6JBQ - chains D and F of the 9 polymer chains in the assembly; structure by electron microscopy, 4.02 A resolution (low resolution: residue-level contacts below are approximate; hydrogen-bond / salt-bridge calls are withheld).

[Chain D]
Protein: DNA-directed RNA polymerase subunit beta'
From: Escherichia coli (strain K12)
Notes: EC 2.7.7.6
UniProt: P0A8T7 (RPOC_ECOLI); numbering as in UniProt (aligned over 1-1407)
Sequence (1416 residues; row label = number of the first residue in the row):
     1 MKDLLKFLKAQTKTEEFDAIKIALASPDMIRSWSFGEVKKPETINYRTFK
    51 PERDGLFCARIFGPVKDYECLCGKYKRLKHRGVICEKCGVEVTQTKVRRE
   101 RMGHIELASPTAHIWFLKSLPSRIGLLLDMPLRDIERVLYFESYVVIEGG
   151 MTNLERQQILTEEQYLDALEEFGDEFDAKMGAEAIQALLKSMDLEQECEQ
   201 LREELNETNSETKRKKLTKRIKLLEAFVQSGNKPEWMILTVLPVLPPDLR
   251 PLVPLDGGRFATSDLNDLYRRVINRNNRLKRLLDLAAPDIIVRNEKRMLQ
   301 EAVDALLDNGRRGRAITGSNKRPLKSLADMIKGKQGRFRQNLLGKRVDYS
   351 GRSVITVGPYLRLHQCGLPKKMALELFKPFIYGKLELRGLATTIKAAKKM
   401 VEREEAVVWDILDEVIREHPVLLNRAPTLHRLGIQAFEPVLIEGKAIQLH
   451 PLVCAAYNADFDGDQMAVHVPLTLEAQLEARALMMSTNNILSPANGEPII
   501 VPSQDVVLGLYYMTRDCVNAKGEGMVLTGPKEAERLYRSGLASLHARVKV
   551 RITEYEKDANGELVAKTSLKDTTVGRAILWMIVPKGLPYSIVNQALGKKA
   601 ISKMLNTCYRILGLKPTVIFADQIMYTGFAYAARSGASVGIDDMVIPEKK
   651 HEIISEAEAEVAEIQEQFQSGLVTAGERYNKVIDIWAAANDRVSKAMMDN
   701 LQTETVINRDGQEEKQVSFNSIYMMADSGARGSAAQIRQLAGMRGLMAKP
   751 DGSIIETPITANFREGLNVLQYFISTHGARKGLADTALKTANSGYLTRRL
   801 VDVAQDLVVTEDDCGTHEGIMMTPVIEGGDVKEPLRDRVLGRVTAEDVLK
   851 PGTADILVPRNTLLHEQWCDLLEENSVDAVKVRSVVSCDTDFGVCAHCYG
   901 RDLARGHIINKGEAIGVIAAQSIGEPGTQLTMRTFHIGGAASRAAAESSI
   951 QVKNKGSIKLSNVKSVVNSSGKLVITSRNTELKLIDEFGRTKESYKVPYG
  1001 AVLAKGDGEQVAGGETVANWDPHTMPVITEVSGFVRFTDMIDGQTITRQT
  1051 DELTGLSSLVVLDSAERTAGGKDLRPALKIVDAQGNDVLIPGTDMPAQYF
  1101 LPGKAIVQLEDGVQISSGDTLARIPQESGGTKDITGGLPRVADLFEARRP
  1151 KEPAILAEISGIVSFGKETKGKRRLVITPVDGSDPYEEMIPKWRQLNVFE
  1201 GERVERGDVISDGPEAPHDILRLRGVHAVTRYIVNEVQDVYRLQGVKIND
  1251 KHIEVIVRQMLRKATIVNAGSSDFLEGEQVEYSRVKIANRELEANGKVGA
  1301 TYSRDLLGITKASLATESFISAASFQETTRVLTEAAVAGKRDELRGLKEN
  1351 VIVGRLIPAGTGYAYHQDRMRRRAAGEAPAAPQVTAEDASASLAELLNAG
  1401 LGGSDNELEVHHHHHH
Not modelled in the structure: 1-15, 934-948, 1127-1134, 1374-1416
Differences from the reference sequence: expression tag (1408-1416)
Ion coordination: Zn2+ site 1: Cys70, Cys72, Cys85, Cys88; Mg2+: Asp460, Asp462, Asp464 (shared with 1 residue of chain I); Zn2+ site 2: Cys814, Cys888, Cys895, Cys898
Curated features (UniProtKB/Swiss-Prot):
  - binding site (Zn(2+)): Cys70, Cys72, Cys85, Cys88, Cys814, Cys888, Cys895, Cys898
  - binding site (Mg(2+)): Asp460, Asp462, Asp464
  - modified residue: Lys983 (N6-acetyllysine)
  - mutagenesis: Gln504 (Q504P: Resistant to antibiotics salinamide A and B), Asn690 (N690D: Resistant to antibiotics salinamide A and B), Met697 (M697V: Resistant to antibiotics salinamide A and B), Ala735 (A735T: Resistant to antibiotics salinamide A and B), Arg738 (R738C/H/P/S: Resistant to antibiotics salinamide A and B), Ala748 (A748E: Resistant to antibiotics salinamide A and B), Pro758 (P758S/T: Resistant to antibiotics salinamide A and B), Phe763 (F763C: Resistant to antibiotics salinamide A and B), Ser775 (S775A: Resistant to antibiotics salinamide A and B), Ala779 (A779T/V: Resistant to antibiotics salinamide A and B), Arg780 (R780C: Resistant to antibiotics salinamide A and B), Gly782 (G782A/C: Resistant to antibiotics salinamide A and B), 1 further mutagenesis entry in UniProt

[Chain F]
Protein: ECF RNA polymerase sigma-E factor
From: Escherichia coli (strain K12)
UniProt: P0AGB6 (RPOE_ECOLI); residue numbers follow UniProt; this construct covers 1-191
Sequence (219 residues; numbered -27 to 191; the number before each row is that of its first residue; numbers below 1 keep their minus sign (Met-27 is residue -27)):
   -27 MSSYYHHHHHHDYDIPTTENLYFQGAMAMSEQLTDQVLVERVQKGDQKAF
    23 NLLVVRYQHKVASLVSRYVPSGDVPDVVQEAFIKAYRALDSFRGDSAFYT
    73 WLYRIAVNTAKNYLVAQGRRPPSSDVDAIEAENFESGGALKEISNPENLM
   123 LSEELRQIVFRTIESLPEDLRMAITLRELDGLSYEEIAAIMDCPVGTVRS
   173 RIFRAREAIDNKVQPLIRR
Not modelled in the structure: -27 to 4, 191
Differences from the reference sequence: expression tag (-27 to 0)
Curated features (UniProtKB/Swiss-Prot):
  - DNA-binding region: Tyr156 to Phe175 (H-T-H motif)
  - motif: Asp48 to Leu61 (Polymerase core binding)
  - mutagenesis: Leu25 (L25P: In SR1576; loss of sigma factor activity), Cys165 (C165A: Binds RNAP and RseA normally), Ser172 (S172P: In SR1723; loss of sigma factor activity), Arg178 (R178G: In SR1502; decreased sigma factor activity. Does not bind RseA, still binds RNAP), Ile181 (I181A: In SR1503; decreased sigma factor activity. Does not bind RseA, still binds RNAP), Val185 (V185A: In SR1504; decreased sigma factor activity. Does not bind RseA, still binds RNAP)
What the authors report for this chain:
  - binding site for the 48-nt DNA strand: Asn80

[Chain D / chain F interface]
Contacting residue pairs - 46 pairs, chain D then chain F:
  Glu42(D) - Arg92(F)
  Lys79(D) - Asp152(F)
  Lys79(D) - Leu154(F)
  Val253(D) - Ala111(F)
  Val253(D) - Leu112(F)
  Leu255(D) - Ser108(F)
  Asp256(D) - Ser108(F)
  Arg259(D) - Asp97(F)
  Arg259(D) - Val98(F)
  Phe260(D) - Pro94(F)
  Phe260(D) - Asp97(F)
  Phe260(D) - Val98(F)
  Ala261(D) - Val98(F)
  Thr262(D) - Ser95(F)
  Thr262(D) - Ser96(F)
  Thr262(D) - Asp97(F)
  Thr262(D) - Val98(F)
  Thr262(D) - Asp99(F)
  Thr262(D) - Ala100(F)
  Ser263(D) - Ser95(F)
  Asp267(D) - Ser95(F)
  Arg271(D) - Gly44(F)
  Arg271(D) - Asp45(F)
  Arg275(D) - Asp48(F)
  Arg278(D) - Asp48(F)
  Arg278(D) - Glu52(F)
  Arg278(D) - Ile55(F)
  Leu282(D) - Gln51(F)
  Leu282(D) - Ile55(F)
  Leu285(D) - Arg59(F)
  Ala286(D) - Gln19(F)
  Ile290(D) - Val26(F)
  Ile290(D) - Val27(F)
  Ile291(D) - Gln51(F)
  Asn294(D) - Gln30(F)
  Glu295(D) - Gln51(F)
  Met298(D) - Pro47(F)
  Met298(D) - Gln51(F)
  Thr317(D) - Gly44(F)
  Ser319(D) - Ser96(F)
  Tyr382(D) - Glu119(F)
  Thr393(D) - Glu126(F)
  Ile394(D) - Met122(F)
  Ile394(D) - Leu123(F)
  Lys395(D) - Leu188(F)
  Lys398(D) - Leu123(F)
Other interface residues (no listed pair), chain D (35 interface residues in all): Ile44, Tyr46, Pro251, Arg270, Pro288, Lys378
Other interface residues (no listed pair), chain F (40 interface residues in all): Phe22, Asn23, Ser43, Tyr58, Arg91, Pro93, Ala103, Phe106, Ile189, Arg190

[Overview]
35 residues of chain D and 40 residues of chain F are in contact. Cys70(D), Cys72(D), Cys85(D) and Cys88(D)
form the Zn2+ site 1. Curated annotation (UniProt) lists 8 Zn2+-binding residues, 3 Mg2+-binding residues and
13 mutagenesis sites on chain D. The paper reports a binding site for the 48-nt DNA strand at Asn80(F).
Here chain D is DNA-directed RNA polymerase subunit beta' and chain F is ECF RNA polymerase sigma-E factor,
both from Escherichia coli (strain K12). Entry 6JBQ (CryoEM structure of Escherichia coli sigmaE transcription
initiation complex containing 5nt of RNA) was determined by electron microscopy.
